6EMJ - chains H and L of the 4 polymer chains in the assembly; structure by X-ray diffraction, 2.30 A resolution.

== Chain H ==
Protein: fAB heavy chain
Source organism: Homo sapiens
Notes: antibody fragment or engineered binder
Sequence (227 residues; numbered 1 to 227; the number before each row is that of its first residue):
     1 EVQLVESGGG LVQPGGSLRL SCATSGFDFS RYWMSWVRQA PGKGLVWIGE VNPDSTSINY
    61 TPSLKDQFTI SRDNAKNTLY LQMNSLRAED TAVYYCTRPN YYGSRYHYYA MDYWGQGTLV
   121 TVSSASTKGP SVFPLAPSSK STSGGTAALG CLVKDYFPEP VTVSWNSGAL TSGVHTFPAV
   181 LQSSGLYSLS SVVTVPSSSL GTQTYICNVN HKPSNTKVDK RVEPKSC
Unresolved in the structure: 139-144, 225-227
Cystine bridges: Cys22-Cys96, Cys151-Cys207

== Chain L ==
Protein: fAb light chain
Source organism: Homo sapiens
Notes: antibody fragment or engineered binder
Sequence (214 residues; numbered 1 to 214; the number before each row is that of its first residue):
     1 DIQMTQSPSS LSASVGDRVT ITCRASQDIN NYLNWYQQKP GKAPKLLIYY TSRLHSGVPS
    61 RFSGSGSGTD FTFTISSLQP EDIATYYCQQ GSTLPFTFGQ GTKLEIKRTV AAPSVFIFPP
   121 SDEQLKSGTA SVVCLLNNFY PREAKVQWKV DNALQSGNSQ ESVTEQDSKD STYSLSSTLT
   181 LSKADYEKHK VYACEVTHQG LSSPVTKSFN RGEC
Unresolved in the structure: 212-214
Cystine bridges: Cys23-Cys88, Cys134-Cys194

== Chain H / chain L interface ==
Pairs across the interface (84):
  Val37(H) - Phe98(L)  hydrophobic
  Gln39(H) - Gln38(L)  hydrogen bond
  Gln39(H) - Tyr87(L)  hydrogen bond
  Lys43(H) - Tyr87(L)
  Gly44(H) - Tyr87(L)
  Leu45(H) - Pro44(L)  hydrophobic
  Leu45(H) - Tyr87(L)  hydrophobic
  Leu45(H) - Phe98(L)
  Trp47(H) - Leu94(L)  hydrophobic
  Trp47(H) - Pro95(L)  hydrophobic
  Trp47(H) - Phe96(L)
  Trp47(H) - Phe98(L)
  Glu50(H) - Leu94(L)
  Glu50(H) - Phe96(L)
  Asn59(H) - Leu94(L)
  Thr61(H) - Pro95(L)
  Pro62(H) - Pro95(L)
  Tyr95(H) - Gln38(L)  hydrogen bond
  Tyr95(H) - Ala43(L)  hydrophobic
  Tyr101(H) - Leu46(L)  hydrophobic
  Tyr101(H) - Tyr49(L)
  Tyr101(H) - His55(L)  hydrogen bond
  Tyr101(H) - Ser56(L)
  Tyr102(H) - Tyr50(L)
  Ser104(H) - Tyr50(L)
  Tyr106(H) - Tyr32(L)
  His107(H) - Gly91(L)
  His107(H) - Phe96(L)
  Tyr108(H) - Tyr32(L)  hydrophobic
  Tyr108(H) - Asn34(L)  hydrogen bond
  Tyr108(H) - Tyr49(L)
  Tyr108(H) - Tyr50(L)  hydrogen bond (side chain-backbone)
  Tyr108(H) - Gly91(L)
  Tyr109(H) - Asn34(L)  hydrogen bond (backbone-side chain)
  Tyr109(H) - Phe96(L)
  Ala110(H) - Asn34(L)
  Ala110(H) - Tyr36(L)
  Ala110(H) - Leu46(L)  hydrophobic
  Ala110(H) - Tyr49(L)  hydrophobic
  Met111(H) - Tyr36(L)  hydrogen bond (backbone-side chain)
  Met111(H) - Leu46(L)
  Met111(H) - Gln89(L)
  Met111(H) - Phe98(L)  hydrophobic
  Asp112(H) - Leu46(L)
  Asp112(H) - His55(L)
  Trp114(H) - Tyr36(L)
  Trp114(H) - Pro44(L)
  Gly115(H) - Ala43(L)
  Gln116(H) - Lys42(L)
  Gln116(H) - Ala43(L)
  Val132(H) - Glu123(L)
  Phe133(H) - Ser121(L)
  Phe133(H) - Glu123(L)
  Phe133(H) - Gln124(L)
  Pro134(H) - Ser121(L)
  Leu135(H) - Phe118(L)
  Leu135(H) - Val133(L)  hydrophobic
  Ala136(H) - Phe118(L)
  Thr146(H) - Phe116(L)
  Ala148(H) - Phe116(L)  hydrophobic
  Ala148(H) - Phe118(L)
  Ala148(H) - Leu135(L)  hydrophobic
  Leu152(H) - Ser131(L)
  Lys154(H) - Gln124(L)
  Lys154(H) - Ser131(L)
  His175(H) - Asn137(L)
  His175(H) - Asn138(L)  hydrogen bond
  His175(H) - Ser174(L)
  Phe177(H) - Leu135(L)  hydrophobic
  Phe177(H) - Ser162(L)
  Phe177(H) - Thr164(L)
  Phe177(H) - Ser174(L)
  Phe177(H) - Leu175(L)
  Phe177(H) - Ser176(L)
  Pro178(H) - Ser162(L)  hydrogen bond (backbone-side chain)
  Pro178(H) - Val163(L)
  Val180(H) - Gln160(L)
  Val180(H) - Glu161(L)
  Val180(H) - Ser162(L)
  Leu181(H) - Gln160(L)  hydrogen bond (backbone-side chain)
  Gln182(H) - Gln160(L)
  Val192(H) - Leu135(L)  hydrophobic
  Thr194(H) - Asn137(L)
  Lys220(H) - Glu123(L)  salt bridge
Other interface residues (no listed pair), chain H (48 interface residues in all): Val46, Tyr60, Gly103, Ala147, Leu149, Ser190
Other interface residues (no listed pair), chain L (42 interface residues in all): Asp1, Leu33, Ser92, Thr129, Thr180

== In short ==
Chain H and chain L form an interface of 48 and 42 residues respectively; the contacts include 11 hydrogen
bonds and 1 salt bridge. Among the polar pairs are Lys220(H)-Glu123(L), Gln39(H)-Gln38(L) and
Gln39(H)-Tyr87(L).
Chain H is fAB heavy chain and chain L is fAb light chain, both from Homo sapiens; the structure, FAB
Fragment. AbVance: Increasing our knowledge of antibody structural space to enable faster and better decision
..., was determined by X-ray diffraction.
